Entry 8HXX (electron microscopy, 3.00 A resolution); this record covers chains K and P of the 7 polymer chains in the assembly.

[Chain K]
Protein: Transcriptional regulatory protein SIN3
Source organism: Saccharomyces cerevisiae
UniProtKB: P22579 (SIN3_YEAST); residue numbers follow UniProt; this construct covers 1-1536
Sequence (1536 residues; each row starts with the number of its first residue):
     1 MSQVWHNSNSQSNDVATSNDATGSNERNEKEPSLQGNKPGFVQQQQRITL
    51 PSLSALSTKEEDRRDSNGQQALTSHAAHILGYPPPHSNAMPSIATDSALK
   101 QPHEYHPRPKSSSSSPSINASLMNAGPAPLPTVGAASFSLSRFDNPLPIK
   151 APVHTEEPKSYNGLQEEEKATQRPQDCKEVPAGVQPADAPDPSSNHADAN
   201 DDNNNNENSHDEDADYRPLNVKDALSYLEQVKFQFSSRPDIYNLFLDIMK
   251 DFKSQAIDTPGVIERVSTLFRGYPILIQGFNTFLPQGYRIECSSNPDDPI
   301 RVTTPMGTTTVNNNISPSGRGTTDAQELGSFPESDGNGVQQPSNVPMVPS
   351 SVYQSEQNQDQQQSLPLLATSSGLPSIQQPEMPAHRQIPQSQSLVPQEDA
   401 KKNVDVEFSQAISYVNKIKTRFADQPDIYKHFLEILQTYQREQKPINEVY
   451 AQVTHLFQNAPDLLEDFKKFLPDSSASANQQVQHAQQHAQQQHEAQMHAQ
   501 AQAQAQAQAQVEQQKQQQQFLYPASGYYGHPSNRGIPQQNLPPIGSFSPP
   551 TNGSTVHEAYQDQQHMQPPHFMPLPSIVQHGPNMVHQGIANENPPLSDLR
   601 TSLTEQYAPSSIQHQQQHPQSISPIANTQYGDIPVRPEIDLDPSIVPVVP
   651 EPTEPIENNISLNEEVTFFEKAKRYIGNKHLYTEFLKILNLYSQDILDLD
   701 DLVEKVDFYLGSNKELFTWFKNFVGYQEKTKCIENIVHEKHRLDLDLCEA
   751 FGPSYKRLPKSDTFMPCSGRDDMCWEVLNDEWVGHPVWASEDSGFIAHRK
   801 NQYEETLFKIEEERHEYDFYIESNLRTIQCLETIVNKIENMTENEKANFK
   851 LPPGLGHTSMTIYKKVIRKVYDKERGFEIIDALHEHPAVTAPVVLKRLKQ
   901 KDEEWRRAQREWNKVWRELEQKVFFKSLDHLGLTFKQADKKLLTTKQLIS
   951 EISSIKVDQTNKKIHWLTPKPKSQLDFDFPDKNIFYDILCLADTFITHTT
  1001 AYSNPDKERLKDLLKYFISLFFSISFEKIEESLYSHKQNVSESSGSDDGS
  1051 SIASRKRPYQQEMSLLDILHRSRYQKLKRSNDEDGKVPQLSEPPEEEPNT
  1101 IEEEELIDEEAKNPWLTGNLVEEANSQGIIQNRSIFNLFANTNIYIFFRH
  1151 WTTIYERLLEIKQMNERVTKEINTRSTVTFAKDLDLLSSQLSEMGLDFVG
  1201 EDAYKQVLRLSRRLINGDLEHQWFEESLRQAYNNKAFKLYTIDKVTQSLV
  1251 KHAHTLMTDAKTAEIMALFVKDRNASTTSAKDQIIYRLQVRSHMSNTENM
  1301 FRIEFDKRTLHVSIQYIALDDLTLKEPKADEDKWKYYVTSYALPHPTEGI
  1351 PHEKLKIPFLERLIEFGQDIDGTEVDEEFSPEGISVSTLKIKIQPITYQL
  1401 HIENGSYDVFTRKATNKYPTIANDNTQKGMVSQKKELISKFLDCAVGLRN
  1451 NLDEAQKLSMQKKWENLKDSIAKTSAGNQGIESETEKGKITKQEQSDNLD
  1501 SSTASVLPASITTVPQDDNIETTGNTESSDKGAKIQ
Disordered / not traced: 1-660, 729-747, 1034-1127, 1323-1536
Swiss-Prot annotation at these positions:
  - modified residue: S137 (Phosphoserine), T303 (Phosphothreonine), T304 (Phosphothreonine), S316 (Phosphoserine), S1046 (Phosphoserine)

[Chain P]
Protein: RCO1 isoform 1
Source organism: Saccharomyces cerevisiae
UniProtKB: A0A8H4BXB0 (A0A8H4BXB0_YEASX); numbering as in UniProt (aligned over 1-684)
Sequence (684 residues; numbered 1 to 684; the number before each row is that of its first residue):
     1 MDTSKKDTTRSPSHSNSSSPSSSSLSSSSSKEKKRPKRLSSQNVNYDLKR
    51 RKIITSEGIERSFKNEHSNLAVEDNIPEEEPKELLEKDSKGNIIKLNEPS
   101 TISEDSKVSVTGLPLNKGPSEKIKRESLWNYRKNLGGQSNNSEMTLVPSK
   151 RFTQVPKNFQDLNRNDLKTFLTENMTEESNIRSTIGWNGDIINRTRDREP
   201 ESDRDNKKLSNIRTKIILSTNATYDSKSKLFGQNSIKSTSNASEKIFRDK
   251 NNSTIDFENEDFCSACNQSGSFLCCDTCPKSFHFLCLDPPIDPNNLPKGD
   301 WHCNECKFKIFINNSMATLKKIESNFIKQNNNVKIFAKLLFNIDSHNPKQ
   351 FQLPNYIKETFPAVKTGSRGQYSDENDKIPLTDRQLFNTSYGQSITKLDS
   401 YNPDTHIDSNSGKFLICYKCNQTRLGSWSHPENSRLIMTCDYCQTPWHLD
   451 CVPRASFKNLGSKWKCPLHSPTKVYKKIHHCQEDNSVNYKVWKKQRLINK
   501 KNQLYYEPLQKIGYQNNGNIQIIPTTSHTDYDFNQDFKITQIDENSIKYD
   551 FFDKIYKSKMVQKRKLFQFQESLIDKLVSNGSQNGNSEDNMVKDIASLIY
   601 FQVSNNDKSSNNKSASKSNNLRKLWDLKELTNVVVPNELDSIQFNDFSSD
   651 EIKHLLYLKKIIESKPKEELLKFLNIENPENQSE
Disordered / not traced: 1-257, 361-532, 581-684
Ion coordination: Zn2+ site 1: C263, C266, H283, C286; Zn2+ site 2: C275, C278, C303, C306

[How chain K and chain P interact]
Pairs across the interface (19; chain K residue first):
  E665(K) with F552(P); Y556(P), hydrogen bond
  F669(K) with K548(P); F551(P), hydrophobic; F552(P), hydrophobic
  L686(K) with E544(P); I547(P)
  L689(K) with F551(P), hydrophobic
  N690(K) with I547(P)
  Y692(K) with F551(P), hydrophobic; K554(P), hydrogen bond (backbone-side chain); I555(P), hydrophobic
  S693(K) with D550(P), hydrogen bond (side chain-backbone); F551(P); K554(P)
  D695(K) with K554(P)
  F720(K) with F551(P), hydrophobic
  F723(K) with F552(P), hydrophobic; I555(P), hydrophobic
Also at the interface, not in a pair above, chain K (12 interface residues in all): L702, V724
Also at the interface, not in a pair above, chain P (10 interface residues in all): S558

[Summary]
The interface between chain K and chain P involves 12 residues on one side and 10 on the other; the contacts
include 3 hydrogen bonds. Among the polar pairs are E665(K)-Y556(P), Y692(K)-K554(P) and S693(K)-D550(P).
C263(P), C266(P), H283(P) and C286(P) coordinate Zn2+ site 1.
Here chain K is Transcriptional regulatory protein SIN3 and chain P is RCO1 isoform 1, both from Saccharomyces
cerevisiae. Entry 8HXX (Cryo-EM structure of the histone deacetylase complex Rpd3S) was determined by electron
microscopy (same publication as 8HXY, 8HXZ, 8HY0 and 8JHO).
